Entry 3URM (X-ray diffraction, 1.80 A resolution); this record covers chain A.

Chain A:
Protein: Multiple sugar-binding periplasmic receptor ChvE
From: Agrobacterium tumefaciens
UniProt: P25548 (CHVE_AGRT5); residues 1-330 here correspond to UniProt positions 25-354 (UniProt number = residue number + 24)
Chain sequence (330 residues; each row starts with the number of its first residue):
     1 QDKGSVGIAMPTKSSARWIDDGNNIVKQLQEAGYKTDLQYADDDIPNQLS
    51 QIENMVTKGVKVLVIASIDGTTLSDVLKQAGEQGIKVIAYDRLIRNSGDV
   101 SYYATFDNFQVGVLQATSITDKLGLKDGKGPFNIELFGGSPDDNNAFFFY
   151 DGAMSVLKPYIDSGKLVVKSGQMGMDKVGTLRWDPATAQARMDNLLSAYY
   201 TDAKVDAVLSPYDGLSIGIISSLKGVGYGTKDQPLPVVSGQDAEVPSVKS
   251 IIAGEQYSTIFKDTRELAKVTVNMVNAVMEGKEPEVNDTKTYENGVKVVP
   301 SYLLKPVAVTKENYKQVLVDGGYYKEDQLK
Disordered / not traced: 1
Residues lining bound ligands: beta-D-galactopyranose (GAL): Ser15, Arg17, Trp18, Asp91, Arg92, Asp143, Asn145, Phe149, Trp183, Tyr212, Gln241, Asp242, Lys262
What the authors report for this chain:
  - binding site for beta-D-galactopyranose: Arg17, Trp18, Asp91, Arg92, Asp143, Asn145, Phe149, Trp183, Tyr212, Asp242, Lys262
  - mutagenesis - D143A: decreased expression
  - mutagenesis - R92A, D242A: abolished signaling in response to beta-D-galactopyranose
  - mutagenesis - D91A, N145A, K262A: decreased signaling in response to beta-D-galactopyranose

Overview:
Bound to chain A: beta-D-galactopyranose. From the paper: a binding site for beta-D-galactopyranose at Arg17,
Trp18 and Asp91 among others; D91A, N145A and K262A reduce signaling in response to beta-D-galactopyranose; 6
substitutions were tested in all.
Chain A is Multiple sugar-binding periplasmic receptor ChvE (Agrobacterium tumefaciens); the structure,
Crystal structure of the periplasmic sugar binding protein ChvE, was determined by X-ray diffraction,
deposited together with 3UUG.
